2ZQX - chain A; structure by X-ray diffraction, 2.37 A resolution.

[Chain A]
Protein: Cytochrome P450 152A1
From: Bacillus subtilis
Notes: EC 1.14.-.-
UniProtKB: O31440 (CYPC_BACSU); residue numbers follow UniProt; this construct covers 1-417
Amino-acid sequence (417 residues; row label = number of the first residue in the row):
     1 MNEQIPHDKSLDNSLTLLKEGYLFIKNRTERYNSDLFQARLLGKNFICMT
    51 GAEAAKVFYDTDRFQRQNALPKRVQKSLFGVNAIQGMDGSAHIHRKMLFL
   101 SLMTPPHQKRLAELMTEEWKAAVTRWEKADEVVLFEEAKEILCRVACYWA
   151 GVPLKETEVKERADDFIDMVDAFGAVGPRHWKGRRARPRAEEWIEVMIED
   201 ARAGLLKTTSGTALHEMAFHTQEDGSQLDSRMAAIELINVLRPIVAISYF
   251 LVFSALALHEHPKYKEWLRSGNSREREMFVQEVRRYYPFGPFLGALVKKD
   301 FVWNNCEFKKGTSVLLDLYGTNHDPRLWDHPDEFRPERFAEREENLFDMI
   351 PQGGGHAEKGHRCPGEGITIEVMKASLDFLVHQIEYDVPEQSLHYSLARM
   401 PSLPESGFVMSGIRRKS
Disordered / not traced: 1-5, 417
Metal / ion sites: heme Fe near Cys-363 (its only coordinating residue here)
Residues lining bound ligands: heme (HEM): Tyr-59, Arg-66, Ile-84, Gln-85, His-92, Lys-96, Phe-99, Met-103, Asn-239, Val-240, Pro-243, Ile-244, Ala-246, Ile-247, Phe-250, Phe-289, Gly-290, Leu-293, Leu-318, Pro-351, Gln-352, Gly-353, Gly-360, His-361, Arg-362, Cys-363, Pro-364, Gly-365, Ile-368, Thr-369
Curated features (UniProtKB/Swiss-Prot):
  - binding site (heme): Cys-363

[In short]
Ligands of chain A: heme. From UniProt: heme-binding residue Cys-363.
Chain A is Cytochrome P450 152A1 (Bacillus subtilis); the structure, Cytochrome P450BSbeta cocrystallized with
heptanoic acid, was determined by X-ray diffraction, deposited together with 2ZQJ.
